PDB entry 7XSO | electron microscopy, 3.01 A resolution | chains A and D

== Chain A ==
Molecule: RAMP superfamily protein
From: Candidatus Scalindua brodae
UniProtKB: A0A0B0EGF3 (A0A0B0EGF3_9BACT); residues 6-1722 here correspond to UniProt positions 1-1717 (UniProt number = residue number - 5)
Amino-acid sequence (1722 residues; each row starts with the number of its first residue):
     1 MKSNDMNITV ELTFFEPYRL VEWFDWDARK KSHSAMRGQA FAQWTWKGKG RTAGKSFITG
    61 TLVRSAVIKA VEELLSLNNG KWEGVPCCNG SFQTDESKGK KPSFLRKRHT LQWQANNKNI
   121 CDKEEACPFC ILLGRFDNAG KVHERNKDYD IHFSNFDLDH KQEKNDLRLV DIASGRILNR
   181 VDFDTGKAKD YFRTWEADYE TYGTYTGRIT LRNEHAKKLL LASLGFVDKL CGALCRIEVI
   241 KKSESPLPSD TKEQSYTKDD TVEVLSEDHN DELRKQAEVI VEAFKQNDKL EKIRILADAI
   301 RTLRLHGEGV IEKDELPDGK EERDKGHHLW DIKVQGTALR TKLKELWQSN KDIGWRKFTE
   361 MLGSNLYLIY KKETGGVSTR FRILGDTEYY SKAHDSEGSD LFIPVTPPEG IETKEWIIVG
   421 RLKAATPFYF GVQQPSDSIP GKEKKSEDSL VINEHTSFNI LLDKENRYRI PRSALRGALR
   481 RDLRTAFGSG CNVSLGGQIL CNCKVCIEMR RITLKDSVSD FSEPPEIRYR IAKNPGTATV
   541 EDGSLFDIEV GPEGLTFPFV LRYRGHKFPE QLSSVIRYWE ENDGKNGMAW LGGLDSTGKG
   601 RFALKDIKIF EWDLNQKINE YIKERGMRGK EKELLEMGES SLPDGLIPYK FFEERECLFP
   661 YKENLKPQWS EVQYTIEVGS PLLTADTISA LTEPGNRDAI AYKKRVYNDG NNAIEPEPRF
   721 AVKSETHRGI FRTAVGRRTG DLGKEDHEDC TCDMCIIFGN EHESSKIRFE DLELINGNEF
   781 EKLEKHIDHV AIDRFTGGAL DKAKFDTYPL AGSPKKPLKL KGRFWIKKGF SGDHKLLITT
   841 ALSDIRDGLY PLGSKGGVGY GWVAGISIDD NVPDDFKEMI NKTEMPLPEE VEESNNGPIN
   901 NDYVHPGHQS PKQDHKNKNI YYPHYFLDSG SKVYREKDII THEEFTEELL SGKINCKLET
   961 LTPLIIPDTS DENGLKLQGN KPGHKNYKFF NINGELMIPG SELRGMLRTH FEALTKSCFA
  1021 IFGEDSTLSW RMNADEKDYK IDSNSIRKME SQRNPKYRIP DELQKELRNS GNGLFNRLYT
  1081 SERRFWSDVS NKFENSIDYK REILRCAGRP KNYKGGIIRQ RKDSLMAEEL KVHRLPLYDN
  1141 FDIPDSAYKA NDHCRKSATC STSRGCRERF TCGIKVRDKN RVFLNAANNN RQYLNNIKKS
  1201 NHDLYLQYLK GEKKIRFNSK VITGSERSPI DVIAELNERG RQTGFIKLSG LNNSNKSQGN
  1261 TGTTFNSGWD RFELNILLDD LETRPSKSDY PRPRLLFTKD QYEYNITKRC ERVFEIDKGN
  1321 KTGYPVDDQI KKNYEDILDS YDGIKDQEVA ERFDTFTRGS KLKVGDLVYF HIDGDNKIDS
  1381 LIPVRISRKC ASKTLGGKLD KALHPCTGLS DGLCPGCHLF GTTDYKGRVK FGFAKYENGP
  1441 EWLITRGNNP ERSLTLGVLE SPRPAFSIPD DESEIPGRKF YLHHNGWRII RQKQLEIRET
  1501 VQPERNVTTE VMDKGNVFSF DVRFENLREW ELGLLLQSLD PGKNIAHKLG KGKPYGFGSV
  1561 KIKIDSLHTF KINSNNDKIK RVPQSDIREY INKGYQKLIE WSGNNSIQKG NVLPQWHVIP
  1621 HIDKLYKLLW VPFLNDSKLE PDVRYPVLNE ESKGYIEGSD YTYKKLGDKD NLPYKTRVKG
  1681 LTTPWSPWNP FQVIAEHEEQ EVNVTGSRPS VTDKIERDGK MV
Not modelled in the structure: 1-4, 242-265, 376-386, 445-452, 882-897, 1031-1388, 1693-1722
Construct notes: conflict Met1, Lys2, Ser3, Asn4, Asp5
Bound ions: Zn2+ site 1: Cys88, Cys121, Cys127, Cys130; Zn2+ site 2: Cys491, Cys501, Cys503, Cys506; Zn2+ site 3: His747, Cys750, Cys752, Cys755; Zn2+ site 4: Cys1018, Cys1406, Cys1414, Cys1417
What the authors report for this chain:
  - mutagenesis - R37E, Y367A, R382A, R476E, H762A: decreased catalytic activity
  - binding site for the 74-nt RNA strand (chain D): Arg37, Arg476
  - catalytic residues: Asp547, Asp806
  - mutagenesis - D547A, D547A/D698A: abolished catalytic activity

== Chain D ==
Molecule: 74-nt RNA strand
From: Candidatus Scalindua brodae
Sequence (74 nucleotides; numbered -35 to 38; the number before each row is that of its first residue; numbers below 1 keep their minus sign (G-35 is residue -35)):
   -35 GUUAUGAAAC AAGAGAAGGA CUUAAUGUCA CGGUACCCAA UUUUCUGCCC CGGACUCCAC
    25 GGCUGUUACU AGAG
Not modelled in the structure: -35 to -18, 18-38

== Chain A / chain D interface ==
Contacting residue pairs (222):
  Glu16(A) with C-5(D), hydrogen bond to the base
  Arg19(A) with C-5(D), salt bridge to the phosphate
  Trp23(A) with U-14(D), sugar contact
  Arg37(A) with A-6(D), hydrogen bond to the sugar; G-3(D), hydrogen bond to the base
  Ala40(A) with U-8(D), base contact
  Phe41(A) with A-6(D), sugar contact
  Thr45(A) with U-14(D), hydrogen bond to the phosphate
  Lys47(A) with C-15(D), hydrogen bond to the sugar
  Lys55(A) with C-15(D), base contact; U-14(D), base contact
  Phe57(A) with U-14(D), sugar contact
  Thr59(A) with U-13(D), sugar contact
  Gly60(A) with U-13(D), base contact; A-11(D), base contact
  Thr61(A) with U-13(D), hydrogen bond to the sugar; A-11(D), base contact; U-8(D), base contact
  Leu62(A) with U-8(D), hydrogen bond to the base
  Arg64(A) with A-11(D), base contact; U-10(D), phosphate contact; G-9(D), salt bridge to the phosphate
  Ser65(A) with U-8(D), base contact
  Ser91(A) with U-10(D), hydrogen bond to the sugar
  Phe92(A) with G-9(D), base contact
  Gln93(A) with U-10(D), base contact; G-9(D), base contact
  Thr94(A) with U-10(D), hydrogen bond to the base; G-9(D), hydrogen bond to the base
  Lys101(A) with G-9(D), hydrogen bond to the base
  Pro102(A) with A-11(D), phosphate contact; G-9(D), phosphate contact
  Ser103(A) with A-11(D), hydrogen bond to the phosphate
  Phe104(A) with G-9(D), hydrogen bond to the sugar; U-8(D), stacking on the base
  Leu105(A) with G-9(D), sugar contact; U-8(D), sugar contact
  Arg106(A) with G-9(D), hydrogen bond to the base; U-8(D), salt bridge to the phosphate; C-7(D), phosphate contact
  Lys107(A) with C-7(D), hydrogen bond to the phosphate; G-4(D), base contact
  Arg108(A) with C-7(D), sugar contact
  Leu133(A) with U-10(D), sugar contact
  Gly134(A) with U-10(D), phosphate contact
  Arg135(A) with U-10(D), sugar contact
  Ala139(A) with A-11(D), sugar contact
  Gly140(A) with U-10(D), phosphate contact
  Lys141(A) with A-12(D), sugar contact; A-11(D), sugar contact; U-10(D), salt bridge to the phosphate; G-9(D), salt bridge to the phosphate
  His143(A) with A-12(D), stacking on the base
  Tyr149(A) with A-12(D), hydrogen bond to the base; A-11(D), base contact
  Ile151(A) with A-11(D), base contact
  His152(A) with U-13(D), base contact; A-12(D), hydrogen bond to the base
  Phe153(A) with U-13(D), base contact; A-11(D), hydrogen bond to the base
  Asn155(A) with U-14(D), base contact; U-13(D), base contact
  Asp157(A) with U-14(D), base contact
  Arg176(A) with A-1(D), salt bridge to the phosphate
  Ile177(A) with A-1(D), base contact
  Leu178(A) with A-1(D), phosphate contact
  Asn179(A) with G-3(D), hydrogen bond to the sugar; U-2(D), sugar contact; A-1(D), hydrogen bond to the base; C0(D), hydrogen bond to the sugar
  Arg180(A) with G-3(D), base contact; U-2(D), phosphate contact
  Val181(A) with U-2(D), hydrogen bond to the phosphate; C0(D), sugar contact
  Gly186(A) with C0(D), hydrogen bond to the sugar; C1(D), sugar contact
  Lys187(A) with C1(D), sugar contact
  Ala188(A) with C0(D), hydrogen bond to the base
  Asp190(A) with G-3(D), hydrogen bond to the base
  Tyr191(A) with G-3(D), base contact
  Phe192(A) with G-3(D), base contact
  Lys229(A) with C-5(D), sugar contact
  Gly232(A) with C-5(D), phosphate contact
  Ile295(A) with U5(D), base contact
  Tyr389(A) with G-3(D), hydrogen bond to the base
  Ser391(A) with A-6(D), hydrogen bond to the base
  Asp400(A) with G-9(D), hydrogen bond to the base
  Tyr429(A) with C0(D), phosphate contact
  Gly431(A) with A-1(D), sugar contact; C0(D), phosphate contact
  Arg472(A) with C-5(D), salt bridge to the phosphate
  Ser473(A) with U-2(D), sugar contact; A-1(D), hydrogen bond to the phosphate
  Arg476(A) with C-5(D), hydrogen bond to the phosphate; G-4(D), salt bridge to the phosphate; G-3(D), salt bridge to the phosphate
  Gly477(A) with U-2(D), sugar contact
  Arg480(A) with G-3(D), salt bridge to the phosphate; U-2(D), phosphate contact
  Arg481(A) with U-2(D), hydrogen bond to the base
  Ser494(A) with G-4(D), base contact
  Leu495(A) with G-4(D), base contact; G-3(D), base contact
  Gly497(A) with C-7(D), base contact; G-4(D), base contact
  Leu500(A) with C-7(D), base contact
  Met509(A) with G-4(D), phosphate contact
  Arg510(A) with C-7(D), base contact; G-4(D), phosphate contact
  Ile512(A) with C-5(D), base contact
  Thr513(A) with C-5(D), base contact
  Leu514(A) with C-5(D), hydrogen bond to the base
  Tyr529(A) with U5(D), base contact
  Arg530(A) with A3(D), salt bridge to the phosphate; U5(D), phosphate contact
  Ile531(A) with A3(D), sugar contact; A4(D), sugar contact; U5(D), sugar contact
  Ala532(A) with A3(D), sugar contact
  Lys533(A) with U6(D), sugar contact
  Ala538(A) with U7(D), sugar contact
  Thr539(A) with U7(D), sugar contact
  Val540(A) with U6(D), base contact
  Leu545(A) with U5(D), base contact
  Phe546(A) with A3(D), base contact
  Gly592(A) with U-2(D), base contact
  Gly593(A) with C0(D), phosphate contact; C1(D), phosphate contact
  Asp595(A) with C1(D), phosphate contact
  Ser596(A) with C2(D), phosphate contact
  Thr684(A) with U6(D), phosphate contact
  Ala685(A) with U5(D), sugar contact; U6(D), hydrogen bond to the phosphate
  Thr687(A) with U5(D), base contact
  Lys723(A) with U5(D), salt bridge to the phosphate
  Glu725(A) with A4(D), sugar contact; U5(D), phosphate contact
  Thr726(A) with A4(D), phosphate contact; U5(D), hydrogen bond to the phosphate
  Arg728(A) with A3(D), salt bridge to the phosphate
  Gly729(A) with A4(D), sugar contact
  Ile730(A) with A4(D), base contact
  Arg732(A) with A3(D), sugar contact; A4(D), salt bridge to the phosphate
  Thr733(A) with A4(D), hydrogen bond to the base
  Phe758(A) with C2(D), sugar contact
  Gly759(A) with C2(D), sugar contact
  Asn760(A) with C1(D), hydrogen bond to the sugar; C2(D), sugar contact
  Glu761(A) with C1(D), base contact; C2(D), base contact
  Glu763(A) with C1(D), hydrogen bond to the sugar
  Ser764(A) with C1(D), phosphate contact
  Ser765(A) with C2(D), hydrogen bond to the phosphate
  Asp788(A) with G11(D), base contact
  His789(A) with G11(D), phosphate contact
  Val790(A) with C9(D), hydrogen bond to the sugar; U10(D), sugar contact; G11(D), hydrogen bond to the phosphate
  Ala791(A) with C9(D), base contact; U10(D), phosphate contact
  Ile792(A) with U10(D), hydrogen bond to the phosphate; C12(D), sugar contact
  Arg794(A) with U10(D), salt bridge to the phosphate
  Gly797(A) with C12(D), hydrogen bond to the sugar
  Gly798(A) with C12(D), sugar contact
  Ala799(A) with G11(D), base contact; C12(D), base contact
  Lys804(A) with G11(D), base contact
  Phe805(A) with C9(D), base contact
  Ser854(A) with U6(D), phosphate contact; U7(D), phosphate contact
  Lys855(A) with U7(D), hydrogen bond to the phosphate
  Tyr922(A) with C15(D), hydrogen bond to the phosphate
  His924(A) with C14(D), phosphate contact; C15(D), salt bridge to the phosphate
  Pro967(A) with G11(D), sugar contact; C12(D), phosphate contact
  Thr969(A) with G11(D), hydrogen bond to the sugar
  Ser1001(A) with U10(D), sugar contact; G11(D), hydrogen bond to the phosphate
  Glu1002(A) with U10(D), hydrogen bond to the sugar; G11(D), phosphate contact; C12(D), phosphate contact
  Arg1004(A) with U8(D), phosphate contact; C9(D), salt bridge to the phosphate
  Gly1005(A) with U10(D), sugar contact
  Arg1008(A) with U8(D), hydrogen bond to the phosphate; C9(D), salt bridge to the phosphate
  Ile1021(A) with C9(D), sugar contact
  Phe1420(A) with U8(D), sugar contact
  Gly1421(A) with U8(D), sugar contact
  Thr1422(A) with U7(D), hydrogen bond to the sugar; U8(D), sugar contact
  Thr1423(A) with U7(D), base contact
  Tyr1425(A) with U7(D), hydrogen bond to the sugar
  Lys1426(A) with U7(D), phosphate contact
  Gly1427(A) with U8(D), phosphate contact
  Leu1459(A) with C13(D), base contact
  Glu1460(A) with C13(D), hydrogen bond to the sugar; C14(D), hydrogen bond to the base
  Ser1461(A) with C13(D), sugar contact; C14(D), sugar contact
  Pro1462(A) with C13(D), sugar contact
  Arg1463(A) with C15(D), hydrogen bond to the base; G16(D), hydrogen bond to the sugar
  Phe1466(A) with C15(D), phosphate contact
  Tyr1481(A) with C13(D), hydrogen bond to the phosphate; C14(D), hydrogen bond to the phosphate
  Gly1550(A) with C12(D), sugar contact; C13(D), phosphate contact
  Lys1551(A) with C12(D), phosphate contact; C13(D), phosphate contact
  Gly1552(A) with C13(D), hydrogen bond to the phosphate
  Lys1553(A) with U10(D), hydrogen bond to the base; C12(D), phosphate contact; C13(D), hydrogen bond to the phosphate
  Pro1554(A) with C14(D), phosphate contact
  Tyr1645(A) with C14(D), hydrogen bond to the phosphate; C15(D), phosphate contact
  Tyr1663(A) with C14(D), hydrogen bond to the sugar; C15(D), hydrogen bond to the phosphate
Also at the interface, not in a pair above, chain A (175 interface residues in all): Asp25, Lys69, Lys100, Asp137, Asn146, Ser154, Leu234, Tyr390, Leu401, Ala474, Val493, Leu594, Leu683, His762, Tyr850, Pro851, Gly853, Gly856, Thr1009, Ala1465, Lys1479, Leu1648, Asn1649

== Summary ==
175 residues of chain A face 32 of chain D across their interface; the contacts include 62 hydrogen bonds, 18
salt bridges and 2 aromatic stacking contacts. Polar pairs include Glu16(A)-C-5(D), Arg37(A)-G-3(D) and
Leu62(A)-U-8(D). The paper reports catalytic residues Asp547(A) and Asp806(A); R37E, Y367A and R382A of chain
A, among others, reduce catalytic activity; 7 substitutions were tested in all.
Chain A is RAMP superfamily protein and chain D is a 74-nt RNA strand, both from Candidatus Scalindua brodae;
the structure, Structure of the type III-E CRISPR-Cas effector gRAMP, was determined by electron microscopy
(same publication as 7XSP, 7XSQ, 7XSR, 7XSS and 7XT4).
